Entry 8PR2 (electron microscopy, 3.80 A resolution); this record covers chains f and j of the 6 polymer chains in the assembly.

[Chain f]
Protein: Cytoplasmic dynein 1 heavy chain 1
Organism: Homo sapiens
UniProt: Q14204 (DYHC1_HUMAN); residues 1-4646 here = UniProt positions 1-4646
Chain sequence (4646 residues; numbered 1 to 4646; the number before each row is that of its first residue):
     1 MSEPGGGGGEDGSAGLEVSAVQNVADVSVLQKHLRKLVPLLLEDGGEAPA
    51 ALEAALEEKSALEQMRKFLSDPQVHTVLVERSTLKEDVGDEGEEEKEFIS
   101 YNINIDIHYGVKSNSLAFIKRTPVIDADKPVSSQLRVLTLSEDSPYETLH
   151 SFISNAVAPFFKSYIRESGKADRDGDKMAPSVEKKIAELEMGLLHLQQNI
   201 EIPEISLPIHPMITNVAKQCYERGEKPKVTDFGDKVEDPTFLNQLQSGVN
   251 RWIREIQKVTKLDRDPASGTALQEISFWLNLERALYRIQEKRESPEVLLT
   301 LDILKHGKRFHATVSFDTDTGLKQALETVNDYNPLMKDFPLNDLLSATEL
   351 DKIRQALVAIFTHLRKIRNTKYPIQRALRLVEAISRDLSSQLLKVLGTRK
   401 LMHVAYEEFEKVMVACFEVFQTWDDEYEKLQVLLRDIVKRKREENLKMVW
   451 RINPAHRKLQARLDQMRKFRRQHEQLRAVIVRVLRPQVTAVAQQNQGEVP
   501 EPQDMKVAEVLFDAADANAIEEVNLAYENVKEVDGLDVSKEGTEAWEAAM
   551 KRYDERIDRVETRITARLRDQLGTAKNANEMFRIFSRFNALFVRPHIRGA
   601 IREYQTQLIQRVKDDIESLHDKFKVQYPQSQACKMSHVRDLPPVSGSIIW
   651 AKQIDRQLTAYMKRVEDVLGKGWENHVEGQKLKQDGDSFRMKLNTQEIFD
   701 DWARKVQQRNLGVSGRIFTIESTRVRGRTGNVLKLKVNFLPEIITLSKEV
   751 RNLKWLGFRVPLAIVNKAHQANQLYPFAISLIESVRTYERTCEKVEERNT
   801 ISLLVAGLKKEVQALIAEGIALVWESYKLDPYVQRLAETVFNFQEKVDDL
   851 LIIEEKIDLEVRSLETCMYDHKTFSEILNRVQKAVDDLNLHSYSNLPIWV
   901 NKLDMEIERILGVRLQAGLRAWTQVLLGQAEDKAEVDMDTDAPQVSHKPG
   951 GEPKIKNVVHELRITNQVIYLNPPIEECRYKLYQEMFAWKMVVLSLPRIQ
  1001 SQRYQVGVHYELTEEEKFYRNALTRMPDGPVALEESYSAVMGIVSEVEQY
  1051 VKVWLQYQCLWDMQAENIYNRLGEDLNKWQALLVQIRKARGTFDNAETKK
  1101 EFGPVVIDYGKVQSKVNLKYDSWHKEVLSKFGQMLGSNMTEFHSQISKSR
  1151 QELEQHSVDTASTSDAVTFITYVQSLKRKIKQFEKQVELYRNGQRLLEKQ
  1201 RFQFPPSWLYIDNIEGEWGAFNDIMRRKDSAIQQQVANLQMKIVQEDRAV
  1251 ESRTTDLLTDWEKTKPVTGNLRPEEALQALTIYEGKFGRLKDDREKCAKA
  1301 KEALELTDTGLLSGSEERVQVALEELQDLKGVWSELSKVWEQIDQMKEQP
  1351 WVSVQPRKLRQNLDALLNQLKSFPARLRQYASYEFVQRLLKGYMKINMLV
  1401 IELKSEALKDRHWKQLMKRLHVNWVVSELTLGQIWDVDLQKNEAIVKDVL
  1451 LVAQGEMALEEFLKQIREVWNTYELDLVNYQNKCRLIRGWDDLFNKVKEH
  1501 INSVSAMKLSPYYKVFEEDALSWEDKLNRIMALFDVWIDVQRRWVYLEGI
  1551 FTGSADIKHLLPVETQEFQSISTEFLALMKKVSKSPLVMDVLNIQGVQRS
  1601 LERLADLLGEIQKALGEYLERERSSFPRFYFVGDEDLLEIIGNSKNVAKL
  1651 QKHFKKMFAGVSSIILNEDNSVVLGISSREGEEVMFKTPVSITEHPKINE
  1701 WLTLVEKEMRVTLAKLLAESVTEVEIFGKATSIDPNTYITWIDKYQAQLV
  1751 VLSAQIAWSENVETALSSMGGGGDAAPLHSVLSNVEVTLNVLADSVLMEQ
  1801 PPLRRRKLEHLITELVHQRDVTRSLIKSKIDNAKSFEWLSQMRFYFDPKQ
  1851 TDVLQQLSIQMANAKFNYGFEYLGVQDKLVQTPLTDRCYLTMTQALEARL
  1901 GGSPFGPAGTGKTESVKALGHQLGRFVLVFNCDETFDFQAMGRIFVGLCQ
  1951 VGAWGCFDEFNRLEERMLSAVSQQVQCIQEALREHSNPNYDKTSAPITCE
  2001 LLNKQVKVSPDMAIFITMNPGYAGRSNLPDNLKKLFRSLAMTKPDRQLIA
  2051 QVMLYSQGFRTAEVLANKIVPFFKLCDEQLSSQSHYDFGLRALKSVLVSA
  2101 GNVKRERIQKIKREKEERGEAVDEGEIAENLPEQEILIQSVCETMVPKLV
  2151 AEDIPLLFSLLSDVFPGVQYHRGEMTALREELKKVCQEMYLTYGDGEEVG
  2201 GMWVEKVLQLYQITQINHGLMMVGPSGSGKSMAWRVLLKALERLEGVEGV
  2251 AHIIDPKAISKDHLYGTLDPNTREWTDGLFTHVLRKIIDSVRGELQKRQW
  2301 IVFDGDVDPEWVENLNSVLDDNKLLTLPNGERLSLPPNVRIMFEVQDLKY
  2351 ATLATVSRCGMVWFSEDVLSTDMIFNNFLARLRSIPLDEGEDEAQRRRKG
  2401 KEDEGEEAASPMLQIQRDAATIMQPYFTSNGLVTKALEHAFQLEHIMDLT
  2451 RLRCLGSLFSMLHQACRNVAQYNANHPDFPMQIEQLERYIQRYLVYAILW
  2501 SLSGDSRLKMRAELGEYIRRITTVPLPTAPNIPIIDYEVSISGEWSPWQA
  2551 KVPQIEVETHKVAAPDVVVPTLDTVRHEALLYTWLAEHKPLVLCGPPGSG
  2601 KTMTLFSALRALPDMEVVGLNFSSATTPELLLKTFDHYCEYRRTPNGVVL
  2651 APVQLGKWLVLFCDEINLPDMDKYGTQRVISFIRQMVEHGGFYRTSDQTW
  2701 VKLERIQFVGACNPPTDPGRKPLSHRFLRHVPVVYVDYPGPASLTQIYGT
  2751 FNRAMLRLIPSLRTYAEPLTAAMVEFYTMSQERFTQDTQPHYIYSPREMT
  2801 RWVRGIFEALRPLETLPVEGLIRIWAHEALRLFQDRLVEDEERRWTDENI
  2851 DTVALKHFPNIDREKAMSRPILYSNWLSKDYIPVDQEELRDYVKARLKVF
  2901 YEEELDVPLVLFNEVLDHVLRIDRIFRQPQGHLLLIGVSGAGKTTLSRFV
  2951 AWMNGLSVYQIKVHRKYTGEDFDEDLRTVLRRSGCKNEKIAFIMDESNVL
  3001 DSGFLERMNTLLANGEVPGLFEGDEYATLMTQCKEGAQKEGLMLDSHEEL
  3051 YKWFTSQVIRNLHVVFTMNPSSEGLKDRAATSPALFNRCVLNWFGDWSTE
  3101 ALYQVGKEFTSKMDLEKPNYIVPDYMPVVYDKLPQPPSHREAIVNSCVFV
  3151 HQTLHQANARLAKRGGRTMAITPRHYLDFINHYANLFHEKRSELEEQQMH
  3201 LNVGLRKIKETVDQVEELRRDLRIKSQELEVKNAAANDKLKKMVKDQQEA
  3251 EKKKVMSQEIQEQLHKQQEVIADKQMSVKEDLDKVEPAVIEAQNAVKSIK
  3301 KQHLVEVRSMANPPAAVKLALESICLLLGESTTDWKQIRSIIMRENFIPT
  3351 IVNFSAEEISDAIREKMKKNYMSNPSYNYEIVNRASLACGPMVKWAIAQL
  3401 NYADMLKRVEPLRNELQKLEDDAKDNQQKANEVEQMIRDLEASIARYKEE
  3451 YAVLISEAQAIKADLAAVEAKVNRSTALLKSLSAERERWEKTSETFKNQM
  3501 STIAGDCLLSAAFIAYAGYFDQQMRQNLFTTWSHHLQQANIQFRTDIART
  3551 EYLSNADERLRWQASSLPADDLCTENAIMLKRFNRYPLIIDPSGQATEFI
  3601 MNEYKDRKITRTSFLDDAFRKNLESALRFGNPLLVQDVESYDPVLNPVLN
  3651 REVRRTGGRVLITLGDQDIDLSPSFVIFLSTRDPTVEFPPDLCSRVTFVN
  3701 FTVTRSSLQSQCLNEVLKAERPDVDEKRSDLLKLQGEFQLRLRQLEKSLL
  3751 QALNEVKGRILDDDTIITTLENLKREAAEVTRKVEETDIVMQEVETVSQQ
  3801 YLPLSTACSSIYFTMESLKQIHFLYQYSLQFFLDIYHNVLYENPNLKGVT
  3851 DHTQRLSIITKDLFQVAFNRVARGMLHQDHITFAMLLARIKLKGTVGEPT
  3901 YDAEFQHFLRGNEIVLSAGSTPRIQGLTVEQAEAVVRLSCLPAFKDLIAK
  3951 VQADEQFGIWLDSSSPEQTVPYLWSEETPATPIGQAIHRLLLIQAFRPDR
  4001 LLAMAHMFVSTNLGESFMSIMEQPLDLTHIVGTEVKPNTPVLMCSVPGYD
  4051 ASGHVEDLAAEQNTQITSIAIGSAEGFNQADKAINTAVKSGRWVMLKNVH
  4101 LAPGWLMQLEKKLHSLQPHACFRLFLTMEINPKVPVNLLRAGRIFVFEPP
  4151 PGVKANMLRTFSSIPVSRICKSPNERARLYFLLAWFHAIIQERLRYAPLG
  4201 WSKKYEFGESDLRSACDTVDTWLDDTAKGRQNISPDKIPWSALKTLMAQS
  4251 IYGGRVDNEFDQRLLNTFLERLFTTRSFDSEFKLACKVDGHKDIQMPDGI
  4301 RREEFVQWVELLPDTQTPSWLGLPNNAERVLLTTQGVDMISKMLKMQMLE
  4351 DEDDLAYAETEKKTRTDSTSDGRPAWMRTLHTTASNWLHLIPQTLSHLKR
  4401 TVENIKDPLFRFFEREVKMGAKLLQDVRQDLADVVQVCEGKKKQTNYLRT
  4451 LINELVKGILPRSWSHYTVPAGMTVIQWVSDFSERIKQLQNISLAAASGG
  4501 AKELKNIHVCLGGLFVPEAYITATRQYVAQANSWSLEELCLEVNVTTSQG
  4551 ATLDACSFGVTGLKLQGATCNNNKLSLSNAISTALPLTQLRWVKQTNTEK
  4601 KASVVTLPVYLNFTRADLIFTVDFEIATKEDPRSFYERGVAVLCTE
Unresolved in the structure: 1-245, 489-511, 924-984, 1041-4646
Differences from the reference sequence: engineered mutation Glu1567 (Arg in Q14204), Glu1610 (Lys in Q14204)
UniProt features mapped onto this chain:
  - binding site (ATP): Gly1906 to Thr1913, Gly2224 to Ser2231, Gly2595 to Thr2602, Gly2937 to Thr2944
  - modified residue: Ser2 (N-acetylserine), Ser70 (Phosphoserine), Lys1125 (N6-acetyllysine), Ser1230 (Phosphoserine), Lys3480 (N6-acetyllysine), Ser4162 (Phosphoserine), Lys4283 (N6-acetyllysine), Thr4366 (Phosphothreonine), Ser4368 (Phosphoserine)
  - natural variant: Glu94 (E94K: Found in a patient with spinal muscular atrophy; uncertain significance), Lys129 (K129I: In CDCBM13), Arg264 (R264L: In SMALED1), His306 (H306R: In CMT2O and SMALED1), Ile584 (I584L: In SMALED1), Arg598 (R598C: In CMT2O and SMALED1), Thr659 to Met662 (deletion: In CDCBM13), Lys671 (K671E: In SMALED1), Pro776 (P776L: In SMALED1), Tyr970 (Y970C: In SMALED1), Gly1132 (G1132E: In SMALED1), Gln1194 (Q1194R: In CMT2O), 8 further natural variant entries in UniProt

[Chain j]
Protein: Cytoplasmic dynein 1 light intermediate chain 2
Organism: Homo sapiens
UniProt: O43237 (DC1L2_HUMAN); residues 1-492 here = UniProt positions 1-492
Chain sequence (492 residues; row label = number of the first residue in the row):
     1 MAPVGVEKKLLLGPNGPAVAAAGDLTSEEEEGQSLWSSILSEVSTRARSK
    51 LPSGKNILVFGEDGSGKTTLMTKLQGAEHGKKGRGLEYLYLSVHDEDRDD
   101 HTRCNVWILDGDLYHKGLLKFAVSAESLPETLVIFVADMSRPWTVMESLQ
   151 KWASVLREHIDKMKIPPEKMRELERKFVKDFQDYMEPEEGCQGSPQRRGP
   201 LTSGSDEENVALPLGDNVLTHNLGIPVLVVCTKCDAVSVLEKEHDYRDEH
   251 LDFIQSHLRRFCLQYGAALIYTSVKEEKNLDLLYKYIVHKTYGFHFTTPA
   301 LVVEKDAVFIPAGWDNEKKIAILHENFTTVKPEDAYEDFIVKPPVRKLVH
   351 DKELAAEDEQVFLMKQQSLLAKQPATPTRASESPARGPSGSPRTQGRGGP
   401 ASVPSSSPGTSVKKPDPNIKNNAASEGVLASFFNSLLSKKTGSPGSPGAG
   451 GVQSTAKKSGQKTVLSNVQEELDRMTRKPDSMVTNSSTENEA
Unresolved in the structure: 1-348, 374-492
UniProt features mapped onto this chain:
  - binding site (ATP): Gly61 to Thr68
  - modified residue: Ser194 (Phosphoserine), Ser383 (Phosphoserine), Ser391 (Phosphoserine), Arg397 (Omega-N-methylarginine), Thr441 (Phosphothreonine), Ser443 (Phosphoserine), Ser446 (Phosphoserine)

[How chain f and chain j interact]
Residue-residue contacts - 30 pairs, chain f then chain j:
  Arg716(f) - Leu369(j)  hydrogen bond (side chain-backbone)
  Arg716(f) - Leu370(j)  hydrogen bond (side chain-backbone)
  Arg716(f) - Gln373(j)
  Ile720(f) - Leu363(j)  hydrophobic
  Ile720(f) - Gln367(j)
  Ile720(f) - Leu370(j)  hydrophobic
  Val732(f) - Gln360(j)
  Leu733(f) - Gln360(j)
  Leu733(f) - Leu363(j)
  Leu733(f) - Gln367(j)
  Cys792(f) - Glu359(j)
  Ala806(f) - Leu354(j)
  Ala806(f) - Ala355(j)  hydrophobic
  Ala806(f) - Ala356(j)
  Lys809(f) - Ala356(j)
  Lys809(f) - Glu359(j)  salt bridge
  Lys810(f) - Leu354(j)
  Lys810(f) - Ala355(j)  hydrogen bond (side chain-backbone)
  Lys810(f) - Ala356(j)
  Gln813(f) - Ala356(j)
  Gln813(f) - Glu357(j)
  Gln813(f) - Glu359(j)
  Gln813(f) - Phe362(j)
  Ala817(f) - Gln366(j)
  Ile820(f) - Gln366(j)
  Ile820(f) - Leu370(j)  hydrophobic
  Asn895(f) - Glu353(j)
  Asn895(f) - Leu354(j)  hydrogen bond (side chain-backbone)
  Ile898(f) - His350(j)
  Ile898(f) - Glu353(j)
Interface residues without a listed pair, chain f (20 interface residues in all): Phe718, Thr719, Lys734, Tyr788, Gly807, Ile816, Ser894
Interface residues without a listed pair, chain j (16 interface residues in all): Met364

[In short]
The interface between chain f and chain j involves 20 residues on one side and 16 on the other, with 4
hydrogen bonds and 1 salt bridge. Polar contacts include Lys809(f)-Glu359(j), Arg716(f)-Leu369(j) and
Arg716(f)-Leu370(j).
Chain f is Cytoplasmic dynein 1 heavy chain 1 and chain j is Cytoplasmic dynein 1 light intermediate chain 2,
both from Homo sapiens; the structure, Cytoplasmic dynein-1 heavy chain bound to JIP3-LZI, was determined by
electron microscopy (same publication as 8PQW, 8PQY, 8PQZ, 8PR0, 8PR1, 8PR3 and 8PR4).
